5HML - chain A; structure by X-ray diffraction, 1.48 A resolution.

Chain A:
Molecule: Exodeoxyribonuclease
From: Escherichia phage T5
Notes: EC 3.1.11.3
UniProtKB: P06229 (EXO5_BPT5); numbering as in UniProt (aligned over 20-291)
Sequence (272 residues; numbered 20 to 291; the number before each row is that of its first residue):
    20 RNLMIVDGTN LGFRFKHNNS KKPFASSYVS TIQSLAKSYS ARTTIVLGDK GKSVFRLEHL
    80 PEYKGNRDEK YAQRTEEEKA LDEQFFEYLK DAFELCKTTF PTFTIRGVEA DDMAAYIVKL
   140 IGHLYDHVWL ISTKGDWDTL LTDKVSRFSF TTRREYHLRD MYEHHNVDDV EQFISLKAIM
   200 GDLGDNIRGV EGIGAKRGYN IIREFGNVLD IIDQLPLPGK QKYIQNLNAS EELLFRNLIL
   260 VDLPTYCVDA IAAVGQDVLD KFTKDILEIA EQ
Unresolved in the structure: 291
Construct notes: engineered mutation Lys153 (Asp in P06229)
Metal / ion sites: Mg2+: Asp155, Asp204
Swiss-Prot annotation at these positions:
  - region: Tyr82 to Lys116 (Helical arch), Asp188 to Phe224 (DNA-binding)
  - binding site (DNA): Lys83
  - binding site (Mg(2+)): Asp130, Asp155, Asp201
  - binding site (K(+)): Val209, Ile212
  - mutagenesis: Arg33 (R33A: 10 fold increase in the dissociation constant for pseudo-Y binding. 3 fold increase in the dissociation constant for 5'overhangs binding), Tyr82 (Y82F: 3.5-fold decrease in binding affinity for DNA. No effect on endonuclease and exonuclease activities), Lys83 (K83A: No exonuclease activity, retains full endonuclease activity on a flap structure. Binds DNA pseudo-Y substrates with a dissociation constant of 200 nM), Cys115 (C115S: Complete loss of inhibition by PHMB; when associated with S-266), Glu128 to Asp130 (Loss of both exo- and endonuclease activity, still binds DNA), Asp155 (D155K: Complete loss of enzymatic activity), Arg172 (R172A: 10 fold increase in the dissociation constant for pseudo-Y binding. No effect on 5'overhangs binding), Lys196 (K196A: 10% exonuclease activity, little change in endonuclease activity. Binds DNA pseudo-Y substrates with a dissociation constant of 200 nM), Asp201 to Asp204 (Retains most endo- but very little exonuclease activity; binds pseudo-Y substrate more tightly than wt; Retains most endonuclease but complete loss of exonuclease activity ...), Lys215 (K215A: Wild-type exo- and endonuclease activities. 10 fold increase in the dissociation constant for pseudo-Y binding. Drastic increase in the dissociation constant for 5'overhangs binding), Arg216 (R216A: 100 fold increase in the dissociation constant for pseudo-Y binding. Drastic increase in the dissociation constant for 5'overhangs binding), Lys241 (K241A: 10 fold increase in the dissociation constant for pseudo-Y binding. 10 fold increase in the dissociation constant for 5'overhangs binding), 1 further mutagenesis entry in UniProt
Reported in the primary citation:
  - conformationally variable residues (loop rearrangement): Gly84 to Gln92
  - catalytic residues: Asp155 (proposed by the authors, not directly observed)
  - mutagenesis - D155K: abolished catalytic activity

In short:
Asp155 and Asp204 form the Mg2+ site. Curated annotation (UniProt) lists DNA-binding residue Lys83, 3
Mg2+-binding residues, K+-binding residues Val209 and Ile212 and 18 mutagenesis sites. The paper reports the
catalytic residue Asp155; D155K abolishes catalytic activity.
Chain A is Exodeoxyribonuclease (Escherichia phage T5); the structure, Crystal Structure of T5 D15 Protein
Co-crystallized with Metal Ions, was determined by X-ray diffraction (same publication as 5HMM, 5HNK and
5HP4).
